PDB entry 8J3R | electron microscopy, 2.95 A resolution | chains D and B of the 5 polymer chains in the assembly

Chain D:
Molecule: 37-nt DNA strand
From: Sulfoacidibacillus thermotolerans
Sequence (37 nucleotides; numbered -6 to 30; the number before each row is that of its first residue; numbers below 1 keep their minus sign (DG-6 is residue -6)):
    -6 GAATGGTTCAGCGCGCCTAATTTCCTAATTTAGAAAA
Unresolved in the structure: -6 to 2, 26-30

Chain B:
Protein: Transposase IS605 OrfB C-terminal domain-containing protein
From: Sulfoacidibacillus thermotolerans
UniProt: A0A2U3D0N8 (A0A2U3D0N8_9BACL); numbering as in UniProt (aligned over 1-422)
Sequence (432 residues; numbered -9 to 422; the number before each row is that of its first residue; numbers below 1 keep their minus sign (Met-9 is residue -9)):
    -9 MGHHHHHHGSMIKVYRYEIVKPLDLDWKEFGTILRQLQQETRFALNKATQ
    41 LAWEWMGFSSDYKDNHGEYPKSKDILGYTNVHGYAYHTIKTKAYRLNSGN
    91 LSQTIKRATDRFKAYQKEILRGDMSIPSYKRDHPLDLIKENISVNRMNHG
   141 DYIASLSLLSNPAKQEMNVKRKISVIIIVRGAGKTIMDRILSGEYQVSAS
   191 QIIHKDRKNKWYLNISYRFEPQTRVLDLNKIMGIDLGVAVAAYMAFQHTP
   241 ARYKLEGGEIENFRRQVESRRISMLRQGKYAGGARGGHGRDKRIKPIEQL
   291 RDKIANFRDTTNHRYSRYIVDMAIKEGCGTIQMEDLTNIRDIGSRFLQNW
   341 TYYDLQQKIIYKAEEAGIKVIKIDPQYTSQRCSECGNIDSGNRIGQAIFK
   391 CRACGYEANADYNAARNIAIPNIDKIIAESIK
Unresolved in the structure: -9 to 0, 59-64, 266-284, 327-330, 380-384, 422
Construct notes: initiating methionine (-9); expression tag (-8 to 0); engineered mutation His123 (Ile in A0A2U3D0N8), Lys195 (Asp in A0A2U3D0N8), Arg208 (Asp in A0A2U3D0N8), Ala232 (Val in A0A2U3D0N8)
Curated features (UniProtKB/Swiss-Prot):
  - region: Gln212 to Lys220 (Linker), Arg371 to Asn399 (Target nucleic acid-binding (TNB)), Ala400 to Ser420 (RuvC-II)
  - active site: Asp225, Glu324, Asp401
  - binding site (Zn(2+)): Cys372, Cys375, Cys391, Cys394
From the paper describing this entry:
  - mutagenesis - I123H/D195K/D208R/V232A, S188H, S188H/V232A, S188H/V232A/E316M: increased catalytic activity
  - binding site for the 118-nt RNA strand: Trp17, His123, Lys195, Arg208
  - binding site for the 37-nt DNA strand (chain D): Arg208

Interface between chain D and chain B:
Residue-residue contacts - 9 pairs, chain D then chain B:
  DA3(D) - Pro240(B)  base contact
  DA3(D) - Arg242(B)  hydrogen bond to the base
  DC5(D) - Tyr5(B)  sugar contact
  DC5(D) - Arg170(B)  salt bridge to the phosphate
  DG6(D) - Tyr5(B)  hydrogen bond to the phosphate
  DG6(D) - Arg6(B)  sugar contact
  DG6(D) - Arg170(B)  salt bridge to the phosphate
  DC7(D) - Val4(B)  phosphate contact
  DC7(D) - Arg6(B)  salt bridge to the phosphate
Also at the interface, not in a pair above, chain B (7 interface residues in all): Ala241

Summary:
Chain D and chain B form an interface of 4 and 7 residues respectively, with 2 hydrogen bonds and 3 salt
bridges. Among the polar pairs are DA3(D)-Arg242(B), DG6(D)-Tyr5(B) and DC5(D)-Arg170(B). From the paper: a
binding site for the 118-nt RNA strand at Trp17(B), His123(B) and Lys195(B) among others;
I123H/D195K/D208R/V232A, S188H and S188H/V232A of chain B, among others, increase catalytic activity.
Chain D is a 37-nt DNA strand and chain B is Transposase IS605 OrfB C-terminal domain-containing protein, both
from Sulfoacidibacillus thermotolerans; the structure, Cryo-EM structure of the
AsCas12f-HKRA-sgRNAS3-5v7-target DNA, was determined by electron microscopy together with 8J12 and 8J1J from
the same study.
